8FHK - chains D and C; structure by electron microscopy, 2.90 A resolution.

# Chain D
Name: Probable multidrug resistance ABC transporter ATP-binding/permease protein YheH
Source organism: Bacillus subtilis subsp. subtilis str. 168
Notes: EC 7.6.2.-
UniProtKB: O07549 (YHEH_BACSU); residue numbers follow UniProt; this construct covers 1-673
Amino-acid sequence (681 residues; row label = number of the first residue in the row):
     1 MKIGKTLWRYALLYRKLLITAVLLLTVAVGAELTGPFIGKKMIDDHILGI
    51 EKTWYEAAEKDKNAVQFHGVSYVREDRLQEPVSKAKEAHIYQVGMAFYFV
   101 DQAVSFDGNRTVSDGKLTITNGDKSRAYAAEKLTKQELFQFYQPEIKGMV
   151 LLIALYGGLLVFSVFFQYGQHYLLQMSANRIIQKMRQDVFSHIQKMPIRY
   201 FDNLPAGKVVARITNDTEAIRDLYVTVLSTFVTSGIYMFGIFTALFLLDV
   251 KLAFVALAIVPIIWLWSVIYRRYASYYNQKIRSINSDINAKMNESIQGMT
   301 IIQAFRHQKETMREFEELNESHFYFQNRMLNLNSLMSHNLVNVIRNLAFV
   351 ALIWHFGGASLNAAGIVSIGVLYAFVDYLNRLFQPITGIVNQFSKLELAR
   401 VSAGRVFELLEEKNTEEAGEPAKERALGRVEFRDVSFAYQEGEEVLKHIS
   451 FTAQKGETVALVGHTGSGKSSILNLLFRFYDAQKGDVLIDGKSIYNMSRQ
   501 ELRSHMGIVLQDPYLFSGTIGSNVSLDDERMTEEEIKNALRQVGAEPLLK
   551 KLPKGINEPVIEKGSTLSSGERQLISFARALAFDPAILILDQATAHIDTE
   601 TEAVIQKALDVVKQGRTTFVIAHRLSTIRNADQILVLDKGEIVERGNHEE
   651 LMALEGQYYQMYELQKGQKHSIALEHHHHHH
Not modelled in the structure: 1, 56-63, 104-107, 113-114, 122-124, 664-681
Sequence notes: engineered mutation Ala154 (Cys in O07549), Ala256 (Cys in O07549), Ala351 (Cys in O07549), Gln592 (Glu in O07549); expression tag (674-681)
UniProt features mapped onto this chain:
  - binding site (ATP): Gly463 to Ser470
Bound ions: Mg2+: Gln511 (together with ATP)
Residues lining bound ligands:
  - ATP (adenosine-5'-triphosphate), molecule 1: Asp202, Tyr439, Gln440, Glu443, Val445, Val462, Thr465, Gly466, Ser467, Gly468, Lys469, Ser470, Ser471, Tyr480, Gln511, Gln592, His623
  - ATP, molecule 2: Ser565, Thr566, Leu567, Ser568, Ser569, Gly570, Glu571, His596
Reported in the primary citation:
  - binding site for ATP: Gly468, Lys469, Ser470, Ser471, Gln511, Ser565, Ser568, Gly570, Gln592, His623
  - conformationally variable residues (loop rearrangement, side-chain flip): Phe67 to Val70, Val73 to His89, Thr118 to Ala127, Gln592
  - mutagenesis - K2A, K5A, R15A: decreased binding to bound-lipid residence time (from molecular simulation)

# Chain C
Name: Probable multidrug resistance ABC transporter ATP-binding/permease protein YheI
Source organism: Bacillus subtilis subsp. subtilis str. 168
Notes: EC 7.6.2.-
UniProtKB: O07550 (YHEI_BACSU); numbering as in UniProt (aligned over 2-585)
Amino-acid sequence (607 residues; row label = number of the first residue in the row; numbers below 1 keep their minus sign (Met-21 is residue -21)):
   -21 MGSSHHHHHHSSGLVPRGSHMLEFSVLKKLGWFFKAYWLRYTIAIVLLLA
    29 VNVIEMFPPKLLGNAIDDMKAGAFTAEGLLFYIGIFFVLTAAVYIMSYFW
    79 MHQLFGGANLMEKILRTKLMGHLLTMSPPFYEKNRTGDLMARGTNDLQAV
   129 SLTTGFGILTLVDSTMFMMTIFLTMGFLISWKLTFAAIIPLPVMAIAISL
   179 YGSKIHERFTEAQNAFGALNDRVLESVSGVRVIRAYVQETNDVRRFNEMT
   229 ADVYQKNMKVAFIDSLFEPTVKLLVGASYLIGLGYGAFLVFRNELTLGEL
   279 VSFNVYLGMMIWPMFAIGELINVMQRGNASLDRVNETLSYETDVTDPKQP
   329 ADLKEPGDIVFSHVSFTYPSSTSDNLQDISFTVRKGQTVGIAGKTGSGKT
   379 TIIKQLLRQYPPGEGSITFSGVPIQQIPLDRLRGWIGYVPQDHLLFSRTV
   429 KENILYGKQDATDKEVQQAIAEAHFEKDLHMLPSGLETMVGEKGVALSGG
   479 QKQRISIARALMANPEILILDQSLSAVDAKTEAAIIKNIRENRKGKTTFI
   529 LTHRLSAVEHADLILVMDGGVIAERGTHQELLANNGWYREQYERQQLFTA
   579 EEGGAGA
Not modelled in the structure: -21 to 2, 577-585
Sequence notes: initiating methionine (-21); expression tag (-20 to 1); engineered mutation Gln500 (Asp in O07550)
UniProt features mapped onto this chain:
  - binding site (ATP): Gly371 to Thr378
Residues lining bound ligands:
  - ATP (adenosine-5'-triphosphate), molecule 1: Glu110, Tyr346, Ser348, Ser349, Asn353, Lys372, Thr373, Gly374, Ser375, Gly376, Lys377, Thr378, Thr379, Tyr388, Gln419, Gln500, His531
  - ATP, molecule 2: Met459, Val473, Ala474, Leu475, Ser476, Gly477, Gly478, Gln479, Ala504
Reported in the primary citation:
  - binding site for ATP: Tyr346, Gly374, Ser375, Gly376, Lys377, Gln419, Ser476, Gly478, Gln479, Gln500

# How chain D and chain C interact
Residue-residue contacts (251):
  Met42(D) with Leu261(C), hydrophobic; Ala265(C), hydrophobic
  His46(D) with Phe269(C)
  Ile47(D) with Phe269(C), hydrophobic; Leu275(C), hydrophobic
  Leu48(D) with Lys48(C); Leu275(C), hydrophobic
  Glu51(D) with Lys48(C), salt bridge
  Gln92(D) with Lys48(C), hydrogen bond
  Met95(D) with Asn271(C); Thr274(C)
  Tyr142(D) with Phe269(C), hydrophobic
  Glu145(D) with Phe269(C)
  Ile146(D) with Phe269(C), hydrophobic
  Met149(D) with Phe266(C); Phe269(C), hydrophobic
  Ile153(D) with Leu258(C), hydrophobic; Gly262(C)
  Tyr156(D) with Leu258(C), hydrophobic
  Leu160(D) with Leu251(C)
  Val164(D) with Pro247(C); Leu251(C), hydrophobic
  Gln167(D) with Lys250(C)
  Tyr168(D) with Ser243(C)
  His171(D) with Asp242(C); Ser243(C), hydrogen bond; Glu246(C), salt bridge
  Tyr172(D) with Met236(C); Ala239(C); Phe240(C); Ser243(C), hydrogen bond (backbone-side chain)
  Gln175(D) with Ala239(C)
  Met176(D) with Tyr232(C); Met236(C), hydrophobic
  Asn179(D) with Tyr232(C); Asn235(C); Met236(C), hydrogen bond
  Arg180(D) with Tyr232(C), hydrogen bond
  Gln183(D) with Thr228(C); Ala229(C); Tyr232(C)
  Arg186(D) with Leu197(C); Phe224(C)
  Gln187(D) with Asn225(C); Thr228(C), hydrogen bond
  Phe190(D) with Ser204(C); Asp220(C); Val221(C), hydrophobic; Phe224(C), hydrophobic
  Ile193(D) with Arg212(C), hydrogen bond (backbone-side chain)
  Gln194(D) with Arg212(C), hydrogen bond (backbone-side chain); Glu217(C); Asp220(C), hydrogen bond; Val221(C)
  Met196(D) with Arg212(C), hydrogen bond (backbone-side chain)
  Ile198(D) with Val208(C), hydrophobic; Arg209(C)
  Phe201(D) with Arg212(C)
  Asp202(D) with Arg209(C), salt bridge; Glu470(C); Val473(C)
  Leu204(D) with Glu470(C)
  Pro205(D) with Glu470(C)
  Val209(D) with Val205(C), hydrophobic
  Val210(D) with Asn198(C); Leu202(C), hydrophobic; Val205(C), hydrophobic
  Thr214(D) with Phe194(C); Leu197(C); Asn198(C); Val201(C)
  Asn215(D) with Phe194(C)
  Glu218(D) with Phe194(C)
  Arg221(D) with Asn235(C)
  Arg282(D) with Gln126(C)
  Asn285(D) with Thr122(C)
  Ile288(D) with Arg94(C)
  Asn289(D) with Met118(C); Thr122(C)
  Met292(D) with Met118(C), hydrophobic
  Asn293(D) with Thr114(C); Met118(C); Leu202(C)
  Glu294(D) with Phe424(C); Ser425(C), hydrogen bond (side chain-backbone)
  Ile296(D) with Tyr109(C); Thr114(C)
  Gln297(D) with Thr114(C)
  Gly298(D) with Leu422(C); Phe424(C)
  Met299(D) with Leu102(C), hydrophobic; Tyr109(C)
  Thr300(D) with Leu422(C)
  Ile301(D) with Leu422(C), hydrophobic; Phe424(C), hydrophobic; Tyr434(C), hydrophobic; Arg487(C)
  Ile302(D) with Leu102(C), hydrophobic; Phe424(C), hydrophobic; Tyr434(C)
  Gln303(D) with Met104(C), hydrogen bond (side chain-backbone); Arg411(C), hydrogen bond (backbone-side chain)
  Ala304(D) with Arg411(C)
  Phe305(D) with Gly415(C); Tyr416(C), hydrophobic; Gly435(C); Ala488(C), hydrophobic
  Arg306(D) with Asp408(C); Arg411(C); Lys436(C); Gln437(C)
  His307(D) with Tyr434(C), hydrogen bond
  Gln308(D) with Leu102(C); Arg411(C)
  Thr311(D) with Leu102(C); Tyr434(C)
  Met312(D) with Thr95(C); Met98(C), hydrophobic; Leu102(C), hydrophobic
  Phe315(D) with Arg94(C); Met98(C), hydrophobic
  Glu316(D) with Thr95(C), hydrogen bond
  Asn319(D) with Lys91(C), hydrogen bond (side chain-backbone); Arg94(C); Thr95(C), hydrogen bond
  Glu320(D) with Lys91(C), salt bridge
  His322(D) with Glu90(C), salt bridge; Arg94(C)
  Phe323(D) with Asn87(C); Leu88(C); Lys91(C)
  Gln326(D) with Asn87(C); Glu90(C)
  Asn327(D) with Asn87(C)
  Leu330(D) with His80(C); Phe83(C), hydrophobic; Gly84(C)
  Asn331(D) with Tyr76(C), hydrogen bond
  Asn333(D) with Phe83(C)
  Ser334(D) with Tyr76(C); Met79(C); His80(C), hydrogen bond (side chain-backbone)
  Asn339(D) with Val71(C); Tyr72(C), hydrogen bond (side chain-backbone); Ser75(C), hydrogen bond; Tyr76(C)
  Asn342(D) with Glu33(C), hydrogen bond; Val71(C)
  Val343(D) with Thr68(C)
  Arg345(D) with Met287(C)
  Asn346(D) with Glu33(C), hydrogen bond; Thr68(C)
  Val350(D) with Phe64(C), hydrophobic
  Leu352(D) with Leu40(C), hydrophobic
  Ile353(D) with Leu40(C), hydrophobic; Ala43(C), hydrophobic; Met47(C); Phe64(C), hydrophobic
  Trp354(D) with Leu57(C)
  Phe356(D) with Met47(C)
  Gly357(D) with Met47(C); Phe52(C)
  Ile366(D) with Lys48(C)
  Ile369(D) with Leu275(C), hydrophobic
  Leu372(D) with Ile44(C), hydrophobic
  Tyr373(D) with Tyr257(C), hydrogen bond; Leu261(C); Asn282(C), hydrogen bond
  Val376(D) with Leu40(C), hydrophobic; Val279(C), hydrophobic; Val283(C), hydrophobic
  Asp377(D) with Tyr257(C), hydrogen bond
  Asn380(D) with Val283(C)
  Arg381(D) with Trp290(C)
  Gln384(D) with Pro291(C)
  Asn391(D) with Phe134(C)
  Glu416(D) with Arg212(C), salt bridge
  Gly463(D) with Asp506(C)
  His464(D) with Asp456(C); Met459(C)
  Thr465(D) with Ser476(C), hydrogen bond (backbone-side chain); Gly478(C); Gln479(C); Arg482(C)
  Phe477(D) with Ala213(C), hydrophobic
  Phe479(D) with Arg209(C); Arg212(C)
  Gln500(D) with Val215(C); Glu217(C)
  Arg503(D) with Arg212(C), hydrogen bond (side chain-backbone); Ala213(C); Val215(C)
  Ser504(D) with Val215(C)
  Met506(D) with Ala213(C)
  Ile508(D) with Ala213(C), hydrophobic; Tyr214(C), hydrogen bond (backbone-side chain)
  Leu510(D) with Val210(C), hydrophobic
  Gln511(D) with Gly477(C)
  Tyr514(D) with Glu203(C); Ser206(C); Gly207(C)
  Phe516(D) with Glu203(C); Val210(C), hydrophobic
  Ser517(D) with Glu203(C), hydrogen bond (backbone-side chain)
  Leu526(D) with Tyr214(C), hydrophobic; Gln216(C), hydrogen bond (backbone-side chain)
  Asp527(D) with Asn219(C), hydrogen bond (backbone-side chain); Arg223(C), salt bridge
  Asp528(D) with Gln216(C), hydrogen bond; Asn219(C)
  Val560(D) with Glu110(C)
  Ile561(D) with Arg113(C)
  Glu562(D) with Arg113(C), salt bridge; Thr114(C); Leu202(C); Glu203(C)
  Thr566(D) with Ser348(C)
  Ser569(D) with Gln419(C), hydrogen bond; Asp420(C), hydrogen bond
  Glu571(D) with Gly374(C)
  Arg572(D) with Asp420(C), salt bridge
  Arg579(D) with Val210(C); Tyr214(C)
  Ala580(D) with Tyr214(C)
  Phe583(D) with Gln216(C)
  Gln592(D) with Ala504(C)
  Ala595(D) with Ser503(C)
  His596(D) with Gln419(C); His531(C)
  Ile597(D) with Thr373(C)
  Asp598(D) with His531(C)
  Thr599(D) with Thr373(C); His531(C); Trp565(C)
  Glu600(D) with Gln569(C); Arg572(C)
  Thr601(D) with Trp565(C), hydrogen bond; Gln569(C), hydrogen bond
  Val604(D) with Arg572(C)
  His623(D) with Ala504(C); Val505(C); Asp506(C); Ala507(C)
  Ser626(D) with Phe576(C)
  Lys639(D) with Met459(C)
  Tyr658(D) with Asp506(C); Lys508(C)
  Tyr659(D) with Phe576(C)
  Met661(D) with Lys508(C)
  Glu663(D) with Gln574(C); Phe576(C)
Also at the interface, not in a pair above, chain D (177 interface residues in all): Gly39, Ile43, Arg110, Lys135, Leu138, Phe139, Gly157, Ile182, Ser191, Lys195, Asn203, Ala206, Ile213, Tyr237, Glu314, Leu335, Ser337, Leu340, Phe349, Ser360, Gln392, Lys395, Glu420, Glu443, Val462, Gly466, Asn474, Tyr480, Arg499, Glu529, Leu549, Lys551, Ser568, Gly570, Ser576, Tyr662
Also at the interface, not in a pair above, chain C (158 interface residues in all): Pro36, Ala49, Ile61, Gly99, Leu101, Thr103, Ser105, Pro106, Leu117, Asn123, Ile211, Thr218, Leu244, Gly254, Ala255, Val268, Arg270, Leu278, Phe293, Glu297, Thr350, Gly371, Lys372, Gln387, Gly412, Arg426, Pro461, Thr509, Arg532, Gln573

# Summary
177 residues of chain D face 158 of chain C across their interface; the contacts include 37 hydrogen bonds and
9 salt bridges. Polar pairs include Glu51(D)-Lys48(C), His171(D)-Glu246(C) and Asp202(D)-Arg209(C). From the
paper: a binding site for ATP at Gly468(D), Lys469(D) and Tyr346(C) among others; K2A, K5A and R15A of chain D
reduce binding to bound-lipid residence time.
Chain D is Probable multidrug resistance ABC transporter ATP-binding/permease protein YheH and chain C is
Probable multidrug resistance ABC transporter ATP-binding/permease protein YheI, both from Bacillus subtilis
subsp. subtilis str. 168; the structure, Heterodimeric ABC transporter BmrCD in the occluded conformation
bound to ATP: BmrCD_OC-ATP, was determined by electron microscopy, deposited together with 8T3K, 8FPF, 8FMV,
8SZC and 8T1P.
